7WU4 - chains A and B of the 4 polymer chains in the assembly; structure by electron microscopy, 3.40 A resolution.

Chain A:
Molecule: Guanine nucleotide-binding protein G(i) subunit alpha-1
Source organism: Homo sapiens
UniProt: chimeric construct of A0A3B3IUA8, P63096: residues 4-172 from A0A3B3IUA8 (A0A3B3IUA8_HUMAN) positions 4-57 (offset varies); residues 181-354 from P63096 positions 181-354 (same numbers)
Sequence (241 residues; each row starts with the number of its first residue; note: 125 numbers in that range are skipped by the numbering (no residue carries them; nothing is unmodelled there); numbers below 1 keep their minus sign (Met-11 is residue -11)):
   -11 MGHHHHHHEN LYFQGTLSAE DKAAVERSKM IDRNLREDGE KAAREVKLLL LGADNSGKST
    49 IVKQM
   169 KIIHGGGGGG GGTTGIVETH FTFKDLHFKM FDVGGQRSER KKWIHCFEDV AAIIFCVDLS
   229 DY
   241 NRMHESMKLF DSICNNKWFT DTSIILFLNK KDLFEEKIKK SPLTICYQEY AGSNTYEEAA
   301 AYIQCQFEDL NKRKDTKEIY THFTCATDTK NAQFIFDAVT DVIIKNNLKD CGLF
Disordered / not traced: -11 to 9, 169-181
Differences from the reference sequence: initiating methionine (-11); expression tag (-10 to 3); conflict Asp42 (Gly in A0A3B3IUA8), Asn43 (Glu in A0A3B3IUA8), Asp217 (Gly in P63096), Ala219 (Thr in P63096), Asp226 (Ala in P63096), Gln288 (Pro in P63096), Ala332 (Val in P63096), Ile335 (Val in P63096); linker (173-180)
Curated features (UniProtKB/Swiss-Prot):
  - region: Phe196 to Arg205 (G3 motif), Ile265 to Asp272 (G4 motif), Thr324 to Thr329 (G5 motif)
  - binding site (Mg(2+)): Thr181
  - binding site (GTP): Asp200 to Gln204, Asn269 to Asp272, Ala326
  - modified residue: Gln204 (Deamidated glutamine), Cys351 (ADP-ribosylcysteine)

Chain B:
Molecule: Guanine nucleotide-binding protein G(I)/G(S)/G(T) subunit beta-1
Source organism: Homo sapiens
UniProt: P62873 (GBB1_HUMAN); numbering as in UniProt (aligned over 2-340)
Sequence (351 residues; each row starts with the number of its first residue; numbers below 1 keep their minus sign (Met-10 is residue -10)):
   -10 MHHHHHHGSL LQSELDQLRQ EAEQLKNQIR DARKACADAT LSQITNNIDP VGRIQMRTRR
    50 TLRGHLAKIY AMHWGTDSRL LVSASQDGKL IIWDSYTTNK VHAIPLRSSW VMTCAYAPSG
   110 NYVACGGLDN ICSIYNLKTR EGNVRVSREL AGHTGYLSCC RFLDDNQIVT SSGDTTCALW
   170 DIETGQQTTT FTGHTGDVMS LSLAPDTRLF VSGACDASAK LWDVREGMCR QTFTGHESDI
   230 NAICFFPNGN AFATGSDDAT CRLFDLRADQ ELMTYSHDNI ICGITSVSFS KSGRLLLAGY
   290 DDFNCNVWDA LKADRAGVLA GHDNRVSCLG VTDDGMAVAT GSWDSFLKIW N
Disordered / not traced: -10 to 1
Differences from the reference sequence: expression tag (-10 to 1)
Curated features (UniProtKB/Swiss-Prot):
  - modified residue: Ser2 (N-acetylserine), His266 (Phosphohistidine)
  - natural variant: Leu30 (L30F: In MRD42; uncertain significance), Arg52 (R52G: In MRD42), Gly64 (G64V: In MRD42), Asp76 (D76E: In MRD42; D76G: In MRD42), Gly77 (G77S: In MRD42), Lys78 (K78R: In MRD42), Ile80 (I80N: In MRD42; I80T: In MRD42), His91 (H91R: In MRD42; uncertain significance), Ala92 (A92T: In MRD42), Pro94 (P94S: In MRD42), Leu95 (L95P: In MRD42), Arg96 (R96L: In MRD42), 5 further natural variant entries in UniProt

How chain A and chain B interact:
Pairs across the interface - 46 pairs, chain A then chain B:
  Ala12(A) - Asn88(B)
  Arg15(A) - Lys89(B)
  Arg15(A) - Val90(B)
  Arg15(A) - His91(B)
  Ser16(A) - Asn88(B)
  Ser16(A) - Lys89(B)
  Ile19(A) - Lys89(B)
  Ile19(A) - Ala92(B)  hydrophobic
  Asp20(A) - Lys89(B)  salt bridge
  Leu23(A) - Gly53(B)
  Leu23(A) - Leu55(B)
  Leu23(A) - Lys78(B)
  Leu23(A) - Ile80(B)  hydrophobic
  Asp26(A) - Lys78(B)  salt bridge
  Gly27(A) - Leu55(B)
  Thr182(A) - Asn119(B)
  Gly183(A) - Leu117(B)
  Gly183(A) - Asn119(B)
  Ile184(A) - Trp99(B)
  Glu186(A) - Trp99(B)
  Phe199(A) - Trp99(B)  hydrophobic
  Gln204(A) - Leu117(B)  hydrogen bond (side chain-backbone)
  Gln204(A) - Asn119(B)  hydrogen bond
  Gln204(A) - Thr143(B)
  Gln204(A) - Tyr145(B)  hydrogen bond (side chain-backbone)
  Ser206(A) - Tyr145(B)
  Ser206(A) - Gly162(B)
  Glu207(A) - Asp186(B)  hydrogen bond (backbone-side chain)
  Glu207(A) - Cys204(B)  hydrogen bond
  Lys209(A) - Asp228(B)  salt bridge
  Lys210(A) - Tyr145(B)
  Lys210(A) - Met188(B)
  Lys210(A) - Cys204(B)
  Lys210(A) - Asp228(B)  salt bridge
  Lys210(A) - Asn230(B)
  Lys210(A) - Asp246(B)  salt bridge
  Trp211(A) - Leu117(B)  hydrophobic
  Trp211(A) - Tyr145(B)
  His213(A) - Lys57(B)  hydrogen bond (backbone-side chain)
  His213(A) - Tyr59(B)
  His213(A) - Trp332(B)
  Cys214(A) - Trp99(B)
  Cys214(A) - Leu117(B)  hydrophobic
  Phe215(A) - Trp99(B)  hydrophobic
  Glu216(A) - Lys57(B)  salt bridge
  Trp258(A) - Arg314(B)
Other interface residues (no listed pair), chain A (25 interface residues in all): Val13
Other interface residues (no listed pair), chain B (29 interface residues in all): Gln75, Ser98, Met101, Gly144

Summary:
The interface between chain A and chain B involves 25 residues on one side and 29 on the other; the contacts
include 6 hydrogen bonds and 6 salt bridges. Among the polar pairs are Asp20(A)-Lys89(B), Asp26(A)-Lys78(B)
and Lys209(A)-Asp228(B).
Chain A is Guanine nucleotide-binding protein G(i) subunit alpha-1 and chain B is Guanine nucleotide-binding
protein G(I)/G(S)/G(T) subunit beta-1, both from Homo sapiens; the structure, Cryo-EM structure of the
adhesion GPCR ADGRF1 in complex with miniGi, was determined by electron microscopy, deposited together with
7WU2, 7WU3 and 7WU5.
